6P8E - chains B and C of the 3 polymer chains in the assembly; structure by X-ray diffraction, 2.30 A resolution.

# Chain B
Protein: Cyclin-dependent kinase 4
Organism: Homo sapiens
Notes: EC 2.7.11.22
Reference sequence: P11802 (CDK4_HUMAN); aligned to UniProt positions 2-300 over residues 2-300 (the alignment contains insertions or deletions, so no single offset holds)
Sequence (302 residues; each row starts with the number of its first residue; numbers below 1 keep their minus sign (Gly-1 is residue -1)):
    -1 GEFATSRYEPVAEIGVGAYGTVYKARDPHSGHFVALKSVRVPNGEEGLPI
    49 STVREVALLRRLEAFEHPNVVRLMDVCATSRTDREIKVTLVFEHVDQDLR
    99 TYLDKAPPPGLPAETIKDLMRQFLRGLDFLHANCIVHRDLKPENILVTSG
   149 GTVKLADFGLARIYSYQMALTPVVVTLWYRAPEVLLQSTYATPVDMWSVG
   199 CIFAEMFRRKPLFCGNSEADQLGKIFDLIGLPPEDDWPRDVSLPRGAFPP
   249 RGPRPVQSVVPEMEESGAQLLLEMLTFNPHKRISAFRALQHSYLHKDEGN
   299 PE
Unresolved in the structure: -1 to 17, 79-82, 159-173, 297-300
Differences from the reference sequence: expression tag (-1 to 1); engineered mutation Glu43 (Gly46 in P11802), Glu44 (Gly47 in P11802)
Bound ions: Mg2+: His135, Ala154, Asp155
What the authors report for this chain:
  - conformationally variable residues (order/disorder transition): Gly13 to Thr19, Ala33, Lys35
  - catalytic residues: Lys35

# Chain C
Protein: Cyclin-dependent kinase inhibitor 1B
Organism: Homo sapiens
Reference sequence: P46527 (CDN1B_HUMAN); residues 25-93 here = UniProt positions 25-93
Sequence (72 residues; numbered 22 to 93; the number before each row is that of its first residue):
    22 GEFKPSACRNLFGPVDHEELTRDLEKHCRDMEEASQRKWNFDFQNHKPLE
    72 GKYEWQEVEKGSLPEFYYRPPR
Unresolved in the structure: 22-23, 81-93
Differences from the reference sequence: expression tag (22-24)
Swiss-Prot annotation at these positions:
  - modified residue (Phosphotyrosine): Tyr74, Tyr88, Tyr89
  - natural variant: Pro69 (P69L: Found in a patient with multiple endocrine tumors)
  - mutagenesis: Tyr74 (Y74F: No change in binding CDK4 and no inhibition of CDK4 activity. Translocates to nucleus. No effect on in vitro phosphorylation of CDK4 by CCNH-CDK7), Tyr88 (Y88F: Abolishes LYN-mediated phosphorylation, reduces CDK2-mediated phosphorylation on T-187, has greater cell cycle arrest into S-phase, no effect on binding CDK2 complexes, reduced CDK4 binding and ...), Tyr89 (Y89F: No effect on binding CDK2 complexes, reduced CDK4 binding and greatly inhibits CDK4 enzyme activity. No nuclear translocation. Inhibits in vitro phosphorylation of CDK4 by CCNH-CDK7 ...)
What the authors report for this chain:
  - mutagenesis - Y74E, Y74E/Y88E/Y89E: increased catalytic activity
  - post-translational modification sites: Tyr88, Tyr89 (citing earlier work)

# Interface between chain B and chain C
Contacting residue pairs (38):
  Gly18(B) - His67(C)
  Thr19(B) - His67(C)  hydrogen bond (backbone-side chain)
  Val20(B) - Gln77(C)
  Val20(B) - Glu78(C)
  Val20(B) - Val79(C)
  Tyr21(B) - Phe62(C)  hydrophobic
  Tyr21(B) - His67(C)
  Tyr21(B) - Pro69(C)  hydrophobic
  Tyr21(B) - Trp76(C)  hydrophobic
  Tyr21(B) - Gln77(C)
  Tyr21(B) - Glu78(C)
  Lys22(B) - Glu75(C)
  Lys22(B) - Trp76(C)
  Lys22(B) - Gln77(C)  hydrogen bond (backbone-backbone)
  Lys22(B) - Val79(C)
  Ala23(B) - Tyr74(C)  hydrophobic
  Ala23(B) - Glu75(C)
  Ala23(B) - Trp76(C)  hydrophobic
  Arg24(B) - Tyr74(C)
  Pro26(B) - Lys73(C)
  His27(B) - Lys73(C)  hydrogen bond
  Leu34(B) - Phe62(C)  hydrophobic
  Leu34(B) - Trp76(C)  hydrophobic
  Ser36(B) - His67(C)  hydrogen bond
  Asp73(B) - Lys59(C)  salt bridge
  Asp73(B) - Trp60(C)  hydrogen bond
  Cys75(B) - Ser56(C)
  Cys75(B) - Trp60(C)
  Cys75(B) - Phe64(C)  hydrophobic
  Thr77(B) - Glu53(C)
  Thr77(B) - Phe64(C)
  Thr77(B) - Gln65(C)  hydrogen bond
  Ser78(B) - Glu53(C)  hydrogen bond (backbone-side chain)
  Ser78(B) - Gln65(C)
  Lys85(B) - Phe64(C)  hydrogen bond (side chain-backbone)
  Lys85(B) - His67(C)  hydrogen bond
  Thr87(B) - Phe64(C)
  Val89(B) - Trp60(C)  hydrophobic
Other interface residues (no listed pair), chain B (22 interface residues in all): Asp25, Val32, Met72, Ala76
Other interface residues (no listed pair), chain C (17 interface residues in all): Lys68
From the paper, about this interface:
  - interface residues, chain C: Tyr74(C)

# Summary
Chain B and chain C form an interface of 22 and 17 residues respectively; the contacts include 9 hydrogen
bonds and 1 salt bridge. Among the polar pairs are Asp73(B)-Lys59(C), Thr19(B)-His67(C) and His27(B)-Lys73(C).
From UniProt: 3 mutagenesis sites on chain C. From the paper: the catalytic residue Lys35(B); Y74E and
Y74E/Y88E/Y89E of chain C increase catalytic activity.
Chain B is Cyclin-dependent kinase 4 and chain C is Cyclin-dependent kinase inhibitor 1B, both from Homo
sapiens; the structure, Crystal structure of CDK4 in complex with CyclinD1 and P27, was determined by X-ray
diffraction together with 6P8F, 6P8G and 6P8H from the same study.
